1W8D - chains B and C of the 4 polymer chains in the assembly; structure by X-ray diffraction, 2.20 A resolution.

[Chain B (and C)]
Protein: 2,4-dienoyl-CoA reductase, mitochondrial precursor
Source organism: Homo sapiens
Notes: EC 1.3.1.34; chain C of this document is another copy of the same molecule, construct and numbering; everything in this record applies to it too
UniProt: Q16698 (DECR_HUMAN); residue numbers follow UniProt; this construct covers 35-335
Sequence (302 residues; row label = number of the first residue in the row):
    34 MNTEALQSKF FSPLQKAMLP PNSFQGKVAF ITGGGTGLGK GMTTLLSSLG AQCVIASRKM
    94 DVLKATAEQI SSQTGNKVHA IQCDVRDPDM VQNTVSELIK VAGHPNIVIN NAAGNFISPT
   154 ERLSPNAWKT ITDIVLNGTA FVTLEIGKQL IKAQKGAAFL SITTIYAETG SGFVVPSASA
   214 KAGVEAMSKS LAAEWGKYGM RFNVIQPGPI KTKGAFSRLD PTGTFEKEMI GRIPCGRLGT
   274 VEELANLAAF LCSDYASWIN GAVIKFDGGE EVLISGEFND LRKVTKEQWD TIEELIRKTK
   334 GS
Unresolved in the structure: 245-258, 330-335 (chain C: 34-35, 246-254, 329-335)
Modified / non-standard residues: Mse34, Mse51, Mse75, Mse93, Mse123, Mse220, Mse233, Mse262 (selenomethionine; parent Met)
Curated features (UniProtKB/Swiss-Prot):
  - active site: Tyr199 (Proton acceptor)
  - binding site (NADP(+)): Gly66 to Leu71, Arg91, Asp117, Lys214, Pro240 to Ile243
  - binding site (substrate): Arg91, Arg119, Phe149, Ser157, Arg251
  - modified residue: Lys42 (N6-acetyllysine), Lys49 (N6-acetyllysine), Thr69 (Phosphothreonine), Lys73 (N6-succinyllysine), Lys97 (N6-acetyllysine), Lys230 (N6-acetyllysine), Lys244 (N6-acetyllysine), Lys260 (N6-acetyllysine), Lys319 (N6-acetyllysine)
  - mutagenesis: Asn148 (N148A: Reduces enzyme activity by 97%), Tyr199 (Y199A: Reduces enzyme activity by 99%. Strongly reduced affinity for substrate and for NADP), Ser210 (S210A: Reduces enzyme activity by over 99%), Lys214 (K214A: Reduces enzyme activity by over 99%)

[Chain B / chain C interface]
Contacting residue pairs (70; chain B residue first):
  Ile150(B) with Leu314(C), hydrophobic; Trp322(C); Glu326(C)
  Pro152(B) with Trp322(C)
  Arg155(B) with Lys319(C); Trp322(C); Asp323(C), salt bridge; Glu326(C)
  Thr197(B) with Glu310(C)
  Ile198(B) with Glu310(C)
  Tyr199(B) with Glu310(C); Phe311(C), hydrophobic
  Thr202(B) with Ser308(C), hydrogen bond (side chain-backbone)
  Gly203(B) with Gly309(C)
  Ser204(B) with Gly309(C); Glu310(C); Phe311(C), hydrogen bond (side chain-backbone); Asn312(C)
  Gly205(B) with Phe311(C); Asn312(C), hydrogen bond (backbone-side chain)
  Phe206(B) with Phe311(C); Leu314(C); Arg315(C); Trp322(C), hydrophobic
  Val207(B) with Phe311(C), hydrophobic
  Pro242(B) with Glu310(C)
  Glu261(B) with Asp313(C)
  Mse262(B) with Glu310(C); Phe311(C), hydrophobic
  Arg265(B) with Glu310(C), hydrogen bond (side chain-backbone); Asp313(C), salt bridge
  Glu303(B) with Glu310(C)
  Glu304(B) with Ser308(C)
  Ile307(B) with Ile307(C); Ser308(C); Gly309(C); Glu310(C)
  Ser308(B) with Thr202(C), hydrogen bond (backbone-side chain); Glu304(C); Ile307(C); Ser308(C)
  Gly309(B) with Gly203(C); Ser204(C)
  Glu310(B) with Thr197(C); Ile198(C); Tyr199(C); Ser204(C); Pro242(C); Arg265(C), hydrogen bond (backbone-side chain); Glu303(C); Ile307(C)
  Phe311(B) with Tyr199(C), hydrophobic; Ser204(C), hydrogen bond (backbone-side chain); Gly205(C); Phe206(C); Val207(C), hydrophobic
  Asn312(B) with Ser204(C); Gly205(C), hydrogen bond (side chain-backbone)
  Asp313(B) with Arg265(C), salt bridge
  Leu314(B) with Ile150(C), hydrophobic; Phe206(C)
  Arg315(B) with Phe206(C)
  Lys319(B) with Arg155(C)
  Trp322(B) with Ile150(C); Pro152(C); Arg155(C), hydrogen bond (backbone-side chain); Phe206(C), hydrophobic
  Asp323(B) with Arg155(C), salt bridge
  Glu326(B) with Ile150(C); Ser151(C)
Also at the interface, not in a pair above, chain B (32 interface residues in all): Ser151

[In short]
32 residues of chain B and 30 residues of chain C are in contact, with 9 hydrogen bonds and 4 salt bridges.
Polar contacts include Arg155(B)-Asp323(C), Arg265(B)-Asp313(C) and Thr202(B)-Ser308(C).
Both chains are 2,4-dienoyl-CoA reductase, mitochondrial precursor (Homo sapiens). Entry 1W8D (Binary
structure of human DECR) was determined by X-ray diffraction, deposited together with 1W6U and 1W73.
